1R0Y - chain A; structure by X-ray diffraction, 2.55 A resolution.

# Chain A
Protein: Cystic fibrosis transmembrane conductance regulator
Organism: Mus musculus
Notes: fragment: NBD1 domain (residues 389-673)
Reference sequence: P26361 (CFTR_MOUSE); numbering as in UniProt (aligned over 389-673)
Amino-acid sequence (286 residues; row label = number of the first residue in the row):
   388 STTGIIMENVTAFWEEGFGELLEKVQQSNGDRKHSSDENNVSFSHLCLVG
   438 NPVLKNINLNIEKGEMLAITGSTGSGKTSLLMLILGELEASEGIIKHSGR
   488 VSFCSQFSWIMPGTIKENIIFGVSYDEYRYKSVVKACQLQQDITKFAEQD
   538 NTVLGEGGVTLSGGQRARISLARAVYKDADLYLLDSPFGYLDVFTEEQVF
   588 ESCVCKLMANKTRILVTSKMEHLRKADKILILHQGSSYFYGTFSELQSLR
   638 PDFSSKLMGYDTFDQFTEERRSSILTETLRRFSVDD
Disordered / not traced: 388-389, 414-428, 671-673
Sequence notes: cloning artifact (388)
Ligand contacts: ADP (adenosine-5'-diphosphate): W401, L409, E410, Q413, F430, V440, S459, T460, G461, S462, G463, K464, T465, S466
Curated features (UniProtKB/Swiss-Prot):
  - binding site (ATP): W401, G458 to T465, Q493
  - modified residue (Phosphoserine): S549, S660, S670
  - lipidation: C524 (S-palmitoyl cysteine)
What the authors report for this chain:
  - disease-associated variants - F508DEL: decreased localization (citing earlier work)
  - disease-associated variants - A455E, G480C, I506T, I507DEL, S549N, S549R, G551D, A559T, R560T, Y569D, D648V (citing earlier work)

# Overview
Ligands of chain A: ADP. Curated annotation (UniProt) lists 10 ATP-binding residues. The paper reports that
F508DEL reduces localization.
Chain A is Cystic fibrosis transmembrane conductance regulator (Mus musculus); the structure, Cystic fibrosis
transmembrane conductance regulator (CFTR) nucleotide-binding domain one (NBD1) with ADP, was determined by
X-ray diffraction, deposited together with 1Q3H, 1R0W, 1R0X, 1R0Z and 1R10.
